7OTZ - chains C and F of the 4 polymer chains in the assembly; structure by X-ray diffraction, 3.10 A resolution.

# Chain C
Name: Reverse transcriptase/ribonuclease H
From: Human immunodeficiency virus type 1 group M subtype B (isolate BH10)
Notes: EC 2.7.7.49, 2.7.7.7, 3.1.26.13, 3.1.13.2
Reference sequence: P03366 (POL_HV1B1); residues 1-554 here correspond to UniProt positions 600-1153 (UniProt number = residue number + 599)
Amino-acid sequence (556 residues; numbered -1 to 554; the number before each row is that of its first residue; numbers below 1 keep their minus sign (Met-1 is residue -1)):
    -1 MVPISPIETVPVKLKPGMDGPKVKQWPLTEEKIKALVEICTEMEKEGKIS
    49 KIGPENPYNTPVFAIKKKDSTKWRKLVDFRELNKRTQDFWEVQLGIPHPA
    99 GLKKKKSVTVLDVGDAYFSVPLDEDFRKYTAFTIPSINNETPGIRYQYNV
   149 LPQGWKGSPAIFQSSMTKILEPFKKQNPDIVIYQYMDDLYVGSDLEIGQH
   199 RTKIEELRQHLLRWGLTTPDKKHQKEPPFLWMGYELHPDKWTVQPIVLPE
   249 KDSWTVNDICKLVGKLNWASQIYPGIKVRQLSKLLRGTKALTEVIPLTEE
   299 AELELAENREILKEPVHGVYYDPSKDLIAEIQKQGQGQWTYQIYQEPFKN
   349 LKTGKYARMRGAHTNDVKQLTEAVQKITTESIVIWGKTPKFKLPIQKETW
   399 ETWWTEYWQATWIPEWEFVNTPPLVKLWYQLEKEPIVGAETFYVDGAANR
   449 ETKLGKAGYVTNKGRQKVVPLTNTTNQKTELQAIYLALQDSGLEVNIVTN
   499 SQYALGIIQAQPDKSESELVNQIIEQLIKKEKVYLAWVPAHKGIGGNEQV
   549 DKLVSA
Not modelled in the structure: -1
Sequence notes: initiating methionine (-1); expression tag (0); conflict Cys258 (Gln857 in P03366), Ser280 (Cys879 in P03366), Asn498 (Asp1097 in P03366)
UniProt features mapped onto this chain:
  - region: Phe227 to His235 (RT 'primer grip')
  - motif: Trp398 to Trp414 (Tryptophan repeat motif)
  - binding site (Mg(2+)): Asp110, Asp185, Asp186, Asp443, Glu478, Asp549
  - site: Trp401 (Essential for RT p66/p51 heterodimerization), Trp414 (Essential for RT p66/p51 heterodimerization), Phe440, Tyr441 (Cleavage)

# Chain F
Molecule: 21-nt DNA strand
Sequence (21 nucleotides; numbered 802 to 822; the number before each row is that of its first residue):
   802 ACAGTCCCTGTTCGGXCGCCX
Not modelled in the structure: 802
Modified positions: MRG (N2-(3-mercaptopropyl)-2'-deoxyguanosine-5'-monophosphate) at position 817; DDG (2',3'-dideoxy-guanosine-5'-monophosphate) at position 822

# Interface between chain C and chain F
Contacting residue pairs (31):
  Tyr115(C) with DDG_822(F), base contact
  Tyr183(C) with DC821(F), hydrogen bond to the base; DDG_822(F), sugar contact
  Met184(C) with DDG_822(F), base contact
  Asp185(C) with DDG_822(F), sugar contact
  Met230(C) with DC821(F), sugar contact; DDG_822(F), phosphate contact
  Gly231(C) with DC821(F), phosphate contact
  Asn255(C) with DC818(F), phosphate contact
  Cys258(C) with DC818(F), sugar contact
  Lys259(C) with DC818(F), phosphate contact; DG819(F), phosphate contact
  Gly262(C) with DG819(F), sugar contact
  Lys263(C) with DG819(F), phosphate contact; DC820(F), phosphate contact
  Trp266(C) with DC820(F), sugar contact
  Arg358(C) with DT812(F), salt bridge to the phosphate
  Gly359(C) with DG811(F), phosphate contact
  Ala360(C) with DG811(F), hydrogen bond to the phosphate
  His361(C) with DT810(F), salt bridge to the phosphate
  Arg448(C) with DT806(F), hydrogen bond to the base; DC807(F), hydrogen bond to the base
  Lys451(C) with DC808(F), salt bridge to the phosphate
  Thr473(C) with DC808(F), hydrogen bond to the phosphate; DC809(F), hydrogen bond to the phosphate
  Gln475(C) with DC808(F), phosphate contact; DC809(F), sugar contact
  Lys476(C) with DC809(F), phosphate contact
  Tyr501(C) with DC809(F), phosphate contact; DT810(F), hydrogen bond to the phosphate
  Ile505(C) with DT810(F), phosphate contact
Also at the interface, not in a pair above, chain C (28 interface residues in all): Ile94, Asp186, Gln242, Leu289, Arg356
Also at the interface, not in a pair above, chain F (15 interface residues in all): DG805, DT813, MRG_817

# Summary
28 residues of chain C face 15 of chain F across their interface; the contacts include 7 hydrogen bonds and 3
salt bridges. Polar contacts include Tyr183(C)-DC821(F), Arg448(C)-DT806(F) and Arg448(C)-DC807(F). From
UniProt: 6 Mg2+-binding residues on chain C.
Chain C is Reverse transcriptase/ribonuclease H (Human immunodeficiency virus type 1 group M subtype B
(isolate BH10)) and chain F is a 21-nt DNA strand; the structure, HIV-1 reverse transcriptase complex with DNA
and inhibitor rmc-259, was determined by X-ray diffraction together with 7OT6, 7OTA, 7OTK, 7OTN, 7OTX and 7OUT
from the same study.
